7RZF - chains A and B of the 4 polymer chains in the assembly; structure by electron microscopy, 3.40 A resolution.

Chain A (and B):
Molecule: Cysteine-free Insulin-degrading enzyme
From: Homo sapiens
Notes: EC 3.4.24.56; chain B of this document is another copy of the same molecule, construct and numbering; everything in this record applies to it too
Reference sequence: P14735 (IDE_HUMAN); numbering as in UniProt (aligned over 1-1011)
Chain sequence (1011 residues; numbered 1 to 1011; the number before each row is that of its first residue):
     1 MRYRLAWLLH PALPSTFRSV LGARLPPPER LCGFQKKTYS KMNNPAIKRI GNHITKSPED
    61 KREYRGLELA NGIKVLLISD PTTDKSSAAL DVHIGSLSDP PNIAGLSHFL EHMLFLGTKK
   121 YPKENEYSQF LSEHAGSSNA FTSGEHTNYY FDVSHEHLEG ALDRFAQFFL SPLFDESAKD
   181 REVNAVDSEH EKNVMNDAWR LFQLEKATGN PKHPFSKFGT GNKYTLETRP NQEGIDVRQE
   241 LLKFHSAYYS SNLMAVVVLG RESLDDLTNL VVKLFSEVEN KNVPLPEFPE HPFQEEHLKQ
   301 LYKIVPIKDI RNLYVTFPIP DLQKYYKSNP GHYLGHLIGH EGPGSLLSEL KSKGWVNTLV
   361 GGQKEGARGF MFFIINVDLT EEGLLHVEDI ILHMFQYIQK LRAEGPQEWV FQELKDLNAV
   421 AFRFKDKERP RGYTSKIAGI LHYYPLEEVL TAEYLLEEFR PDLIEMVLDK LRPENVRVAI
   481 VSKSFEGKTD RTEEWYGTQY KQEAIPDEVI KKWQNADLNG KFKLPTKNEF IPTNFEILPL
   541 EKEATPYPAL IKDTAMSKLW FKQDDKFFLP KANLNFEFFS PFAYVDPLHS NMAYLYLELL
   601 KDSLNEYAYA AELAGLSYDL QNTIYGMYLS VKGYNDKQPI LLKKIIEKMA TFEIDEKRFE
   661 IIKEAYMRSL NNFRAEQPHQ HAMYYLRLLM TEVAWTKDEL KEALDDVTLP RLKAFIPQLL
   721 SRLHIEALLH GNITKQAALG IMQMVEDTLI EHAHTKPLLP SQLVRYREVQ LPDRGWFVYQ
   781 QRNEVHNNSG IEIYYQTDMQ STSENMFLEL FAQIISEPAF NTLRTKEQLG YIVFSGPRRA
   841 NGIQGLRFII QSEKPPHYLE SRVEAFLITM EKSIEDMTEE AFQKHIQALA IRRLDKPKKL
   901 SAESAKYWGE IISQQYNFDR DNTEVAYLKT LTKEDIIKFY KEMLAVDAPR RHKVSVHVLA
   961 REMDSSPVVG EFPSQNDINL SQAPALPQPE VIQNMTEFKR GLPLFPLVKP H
Unresolved in the structure: 1-46, 964-980 (chain B: 1-45, 963-988)
Sequence notes: engineered mutation Leu110 (Cys in P14735), Ser171 (Cys in P14735), Ala178 (Cys in P14735), Val257 (Cys in P14735), Leu414 (Cys in P14735), Asn573 (Cys in P14735), Ser590 (Cys in P14735), Ser789 (Cys in P14735), Ala812 (Cys in P14735), Ala819 (Cys in P14735), Ser904 (Cys in P14735), Ser966 (Cys in P14735), Ser974 (Cys in P14735)
UniProt features mapped onto this chain:
  - motif: Glu853 to Tyr858 (SlyX motif)
  - active site: Glu111 (Proton acceptor)
  - binding site (Zn(2+)): His108, His112, Glu189
  - binding site (substrate): His336 to Gly342, Leu359 to Gln363
  - binding site (ATP): Arg429, Asp895 to Ser901
  - modified residue (N6-succinyllysine): Lys192, Lys697

Chain A / chain B interface:
Residue-residue contacts - 45 pairs, chain A then chain B:
  Phe582(A) - Val585(B)  hydrophobic
  Phe582(A) - Asp586(B)
  Phe582(A) - His589(B)
  Asp586(A) - Phe582(B)
  Asp586(A) - Gln762(B)
  Pro587(A) - Leu759(B)  hydrophobic
  His589(A) - Phe582(B)
  His589(A) - Gln718(B)
  Glu692(A) - Glu692(B)
  Trp695(A) - Ser761(B)  hydrogen bond
  Glu699(A) - Leu759(B)
  Asp706(A) - Arg722(B)  salt bridge
  Asp706(A) - Lys756(B)
  Arg711(A) - Gln718(B)
  Gln718(A) - Arg711(B)  hydrogen bond
  Leu759(A) - Glu699(B)
  Pro760(A) - Thr996(B)
  Ser761(A) - Trp695(B)
  Ser761(A) - Glu699(B)  hydrogen bond
  Ser761(A) - Thr996(B)
  Gln762(A) - Asp586(B)
  Gln762(A) - Trp695(B)
  Arg767(A) - Lys999(B)  hydrogen bond (side chain-backbone)
  Arg767(A) - Arg1000(B)  hydrogen bond (side chain-backbone)
  Arg767(A) - Leu1002(B)  hydrogen bond (side chain-backbone)
  Arg767(A) - Leu1004(B)
  Thr996(A) - Pro760(B)
  Thr996(A) - Ser761(B)
  Lys999(A) - Arg767(B)  hydrogen bond (backbone-side chain)
  Arg1000(A) - Arg767(B)  hydrogen bond (backbone-side chain)
  Arg1000(A) - Pro1006(B)
  Arg1000(A) - Leu1007(B)  hydrogen bond (backbone-backbone)
  Gly1001(A) - Pro1006(B)
  Leu1002(A) - Arg767(B)  hydrogen bond (backbone-side chain)
  Leu1002(A) - Pro1006(B)
  Pro1003(A) - Leu1004(B)
  Pro1003(A) - Pro1006(B)
  Leu1004(A) - Arg767(B)
  Leu1004(A) - Pro1003(B)
  Leu1004(A) - Leu1004(B)  hydrogen bond (backbone-backbone)
  Pro1006(A) - Gly1001(B)
  Pro1006(A) - Leu1002(B)
  Pro1006(A) - Pro1003(B)
  Leu1007(A) - Arg1000(B)  hydrogen bond (backbone-backbone)
  Val1008(A) - Arg1000(B)
Other interface residues (no listed pair), chain A (30 interface residues in all): Pro581, Val585, Arg722, Gln914, Pro1010
Other interface residues (no listed pair), chain B (31 interface residues in all): Pro587, Glu702, Asp706, Leu763, Val764, Arg765

Summary:
30 residues of chain A and 31 residues of chain B are in contact, with 12 hydrogen bonds and 1 salt bridge.
Among the polar pairs are Asp706(A)-Arg722(B), Trp695(A)-Ser761(B) and Gln718(A)-Arg711(B).
Chain A and chain B are both Cysteine-free Insulin-degrading enzyme (Homo sapiens); the structure, Insulin
Degrading Enzyme O/pC, was determined by electron microscopy.
